Entry 5VR3 (X-ray diffraction, 2.10 A resolution); this record covers chain A.

== Chain A ==
Molecule: BRAF
Source organism: Homo sapiens
Notes: EC 2.7.11.1
UniProtKB: G3RLM7 (G3RLM7_GORGO); residues 36-114 here correspond to UniProt positions 38-116 (UniProt number = residue number + 2)
Chain sequence (88 residues; each row starts with the number of its first residue):
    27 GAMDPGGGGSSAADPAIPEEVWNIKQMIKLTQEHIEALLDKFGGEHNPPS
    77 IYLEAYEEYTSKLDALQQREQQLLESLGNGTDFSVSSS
Unresolved in the structure: 27-40, 69-70, 103-114
Sequence notes: expression tag (27-35)
Reported in the primary citation:
  - mutagenesis - M53D: decreased binding to CC-SAM domain
  - mutagenesis - K88E: abolished binding to KSR1

== In short ==
From the paper: M53D reduces binding to CC-SAM domain; K88E abolishes binding to KSR1.
Chain A is BRAF (Homo sapiens); the structure, Crystal structure of the BRS domain of BRAF, was determined by
X-ray diffraction (same publication as 5VYK).
